7CRQ - chains B and A of the 12 polymer chains in the assembly; structure by electron microscopy, 3.15 A resolution.

Chain B:
Molecule: Histone H4
Source organism: Xenopus laevis
UniProtKB: P62799 (H4_XENLA); residues 1-102 here correspond to UniProt positions 2-103 (UniProt number = residue number + 1)
Sequence (102 residues; each row starts with the number of its first residue):
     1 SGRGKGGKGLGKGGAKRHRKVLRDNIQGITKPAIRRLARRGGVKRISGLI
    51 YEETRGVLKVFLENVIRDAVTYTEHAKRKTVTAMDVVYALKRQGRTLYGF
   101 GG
Not modelled in the structure: 1-19, 102
Curated features (UniProtKB/Swiss-Prot):
  - DNA-binding region: Lys16 to Lys20
  - modified residue: Ser1 (N-acetylserine), Arg3 (Asymmetric dimethylarginine), Lys5 (N6-(2-hydroxyisobutyryl)lysine), Lys8 (N6-(2-hydroxyisobutyryl)lysine), Lys12 (N6-(2-hydroxyisobutyryl)lysine), Lys16 (N6-(2-hydroxyisobutyryl)lysine), Lys20 (N6,N6,N6-trimethyllysine), Lys31 (N6-(2-hydroxyisobutyryl)lysine), Lys44 (N6-(2-hydroxyisobutyryl)lysine), Ser47 (Phosphoserine), Tyr51 (Phosphotyrosine), Lys59 (N6-(2-hydroxyisobutyryl)lysine), Lys77 (N6-(2-hydroxyisobutyryl)lysine), Lys79 (N6-(2-hydroxyisobutyryl)lysine), Tyr88 (Phosphotyrosine), Lys91 (N6-(2-hydroxyisobutyryl)lysine)
  - cross-link (Glycyl lysine isopeptide (Lys-Gly)): Lys31 (interchain with G-Cter in UFM1), Lys91 (interchain with G-Cter in ubiquitin)

Chain A:
Molecule: 187-nt DNA strand
Source organism: Xenopus laevis
Sequence (187 nucleotides; row label = number of the first residue in the row):
     1 ATCGGGTGATGCCCGATCCCCTGGAGAATCCCGGTGCCGAGGCCGCTCAA
    51 TTGGTCGTAGACAGCTCTAGCACCGCTTAAACGCACGTACGCGCTGTCCC
   101 CCGCGTTTTAACCGCCAAGGGGATTACTCCCTAGTCTCCAGGCACGTGTC
   151 AGATATATACATCCTGTTCCAGTGCCGGTGTCGCGAT
Not modelled in the structure: 1-10, 179-187

How chain B and chain A interact:
Residue-residue contacts (9):
  Arg35(B) - DC102(A)  salt bridge to the phosphate
  Arg45(B) - DC101(A)  sugar contact
  Arg45(B) - DC102(A)  phosphate contact
  Ile46(B) - DC101(A)  sugar contact
  Ile46(B) - DC102(A)  hydrogen bond to the phosphate
  Gly48(B) - DC101(A)  phosphate contact
  Arg78(B) - DG122(A)  phosphate contact
  Lys79(B) - DG122(A)  phosphate contact
  Thr80(B) - DG122(A)  hydrogen bond to the phosphate
Also at the interface, not in a pair above, chain B (8 interface residues in all): Ser47
Also at the interface, not in a pair above, chain A (4 interface residues in all): DG121

Overview:
8 residues of chain B face 4 of chain A across their interface, with 2 hydrogen bonds and 1 salt bridge. Polar
pairs include Ile46(B)-DC102(A), Thr80(B)-DG122(A) and Arg35(B)-DC102(A). UniProt lists a DNA-binding region
on chain B.
Chain B is Histone H4 and chain A is a 187-nt DNA strand, both from Xenopus laevis; the structure, NSD3
bearing E1181K/T1232A dual mutation in complex with 187-bp NCP (2:1 binding mode), was determined by electron
microscopy together with 7CRO, 7CRP and 7CRR from the same study.
